2GBB - chains A and B; structure by X-ray diffraction, 2.10 A resolution.

Chain A (and B):
Protein: putative chorismate mutase
Source organism: Yersinia pestis biovar Microtus str. 91001
Notes: EC 5.4.99.5; chain B of this document is another copy of the same molecule, construct and numbering; everything in this record applies to it too
Chain sequence (156 residues; numbered 31 to 186; the number before each row is that of its first residue):
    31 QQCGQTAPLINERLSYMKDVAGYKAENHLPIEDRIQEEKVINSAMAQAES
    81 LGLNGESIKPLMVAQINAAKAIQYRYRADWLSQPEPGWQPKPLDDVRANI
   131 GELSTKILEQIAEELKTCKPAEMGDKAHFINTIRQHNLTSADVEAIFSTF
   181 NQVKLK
Sequence notes: modified residue (47, 75, 92, 153)
Modified / non-standard residues: Mse47, Mse75, Mse92, Mse153 (selenomethionine; parent Met)
Disulfide bonds: Cys33-Cys148

Interface between chain A and chain B:
Residue-residue contacts (30):
  His58(A) - Glu62(B)
  His58(A) - Arg64(B)  hydrogen bond
  Pro60(A) - Pro60(B)  hydrophobic
  Glu62(A) - His58(B)
  Glu62(A) - Arg107(B)  salt bridge
  Arg64(A) - His58(B)  hydrogen bond
  Asn97(A) - Leu111(B)
  Lys100(A) - Leu111(B)
  Ala101(A) - Ala108(B)
  Ala101(A) - Leu111(B)
  Tyr104(A) - Tyr104(B)
  Tyr104(A) - Arg107(B)
  Tyr104(A) - Ala108(B)  hydrophobic
  Arg105(A) - Ala108(B)
  Arg105(A) - Asp109(B)  salt bridge
  Arg107(A) - Tyr104(B)  hydrogen bond
  Ala108(A) - Ala101(B)
  Ala108(A) - Tyr104(B)  hydrophobic
  Ala108(A) - Arg105(B)
  Asp109(A) - Arg105(B)  salt bridge
  Leu111(A) - Asn97(B)
  Leu111(A) - Lys100(B)
  Leu111(A) - Ala101(B)
  Leu111(A) - Tyr104(B)  hydrophobic
  Ser112(A) - Ala171(B)
  Ser112(A) - Asp172(B)  hydrogen bond
  Gln113(A) - Ala171(B)
  Ala171(A) - Ser112(B)
  Ala171(A) - Gln113(B)
  Asp172(A) - Ser112(B)  hydrogen bond
Other interface residues (no listed pair), chain A (18 interface residues in all): Thr169
Other interface residues (no listed pair), chain B (18 interface residues in all): Thr169

Summary:
Chain A and chain B each contribute 18 residues to their interface, with 5 hydrogen bonds and 3 salt bridges.
Among the polar pairs are Glu62(A)-Arg107(B), Arg105(A)-Asp109(B) and His58(A)-Arg64(B).
Chain A and chain B are both putative chorismate mutase (Yersinia pestis biovar Microtus str. 91001); the
structure, Crystal structure of secreted chorismate mutase from Yersinia pestis, was determined by X-ray
diffraction, deposited together with 2QBV.
